PDB entry 8I5X | electron microscopy, 2.90 A resolution | chains A and B of the 3 polymer chains in the assembly

[Chain A]
Protein: Sodium channel protein type 9 subunit alpha
From: Homo sapiens
UniProtKB: Q15858 (SCN9A_HUMAN); residue numbers follow UniProt; this construct covers 1-1988
Sequence (2028 residues; each row starts with the number of its first residue; numbers below 1 keep their minus sign (Trp-39 is residue -39)):
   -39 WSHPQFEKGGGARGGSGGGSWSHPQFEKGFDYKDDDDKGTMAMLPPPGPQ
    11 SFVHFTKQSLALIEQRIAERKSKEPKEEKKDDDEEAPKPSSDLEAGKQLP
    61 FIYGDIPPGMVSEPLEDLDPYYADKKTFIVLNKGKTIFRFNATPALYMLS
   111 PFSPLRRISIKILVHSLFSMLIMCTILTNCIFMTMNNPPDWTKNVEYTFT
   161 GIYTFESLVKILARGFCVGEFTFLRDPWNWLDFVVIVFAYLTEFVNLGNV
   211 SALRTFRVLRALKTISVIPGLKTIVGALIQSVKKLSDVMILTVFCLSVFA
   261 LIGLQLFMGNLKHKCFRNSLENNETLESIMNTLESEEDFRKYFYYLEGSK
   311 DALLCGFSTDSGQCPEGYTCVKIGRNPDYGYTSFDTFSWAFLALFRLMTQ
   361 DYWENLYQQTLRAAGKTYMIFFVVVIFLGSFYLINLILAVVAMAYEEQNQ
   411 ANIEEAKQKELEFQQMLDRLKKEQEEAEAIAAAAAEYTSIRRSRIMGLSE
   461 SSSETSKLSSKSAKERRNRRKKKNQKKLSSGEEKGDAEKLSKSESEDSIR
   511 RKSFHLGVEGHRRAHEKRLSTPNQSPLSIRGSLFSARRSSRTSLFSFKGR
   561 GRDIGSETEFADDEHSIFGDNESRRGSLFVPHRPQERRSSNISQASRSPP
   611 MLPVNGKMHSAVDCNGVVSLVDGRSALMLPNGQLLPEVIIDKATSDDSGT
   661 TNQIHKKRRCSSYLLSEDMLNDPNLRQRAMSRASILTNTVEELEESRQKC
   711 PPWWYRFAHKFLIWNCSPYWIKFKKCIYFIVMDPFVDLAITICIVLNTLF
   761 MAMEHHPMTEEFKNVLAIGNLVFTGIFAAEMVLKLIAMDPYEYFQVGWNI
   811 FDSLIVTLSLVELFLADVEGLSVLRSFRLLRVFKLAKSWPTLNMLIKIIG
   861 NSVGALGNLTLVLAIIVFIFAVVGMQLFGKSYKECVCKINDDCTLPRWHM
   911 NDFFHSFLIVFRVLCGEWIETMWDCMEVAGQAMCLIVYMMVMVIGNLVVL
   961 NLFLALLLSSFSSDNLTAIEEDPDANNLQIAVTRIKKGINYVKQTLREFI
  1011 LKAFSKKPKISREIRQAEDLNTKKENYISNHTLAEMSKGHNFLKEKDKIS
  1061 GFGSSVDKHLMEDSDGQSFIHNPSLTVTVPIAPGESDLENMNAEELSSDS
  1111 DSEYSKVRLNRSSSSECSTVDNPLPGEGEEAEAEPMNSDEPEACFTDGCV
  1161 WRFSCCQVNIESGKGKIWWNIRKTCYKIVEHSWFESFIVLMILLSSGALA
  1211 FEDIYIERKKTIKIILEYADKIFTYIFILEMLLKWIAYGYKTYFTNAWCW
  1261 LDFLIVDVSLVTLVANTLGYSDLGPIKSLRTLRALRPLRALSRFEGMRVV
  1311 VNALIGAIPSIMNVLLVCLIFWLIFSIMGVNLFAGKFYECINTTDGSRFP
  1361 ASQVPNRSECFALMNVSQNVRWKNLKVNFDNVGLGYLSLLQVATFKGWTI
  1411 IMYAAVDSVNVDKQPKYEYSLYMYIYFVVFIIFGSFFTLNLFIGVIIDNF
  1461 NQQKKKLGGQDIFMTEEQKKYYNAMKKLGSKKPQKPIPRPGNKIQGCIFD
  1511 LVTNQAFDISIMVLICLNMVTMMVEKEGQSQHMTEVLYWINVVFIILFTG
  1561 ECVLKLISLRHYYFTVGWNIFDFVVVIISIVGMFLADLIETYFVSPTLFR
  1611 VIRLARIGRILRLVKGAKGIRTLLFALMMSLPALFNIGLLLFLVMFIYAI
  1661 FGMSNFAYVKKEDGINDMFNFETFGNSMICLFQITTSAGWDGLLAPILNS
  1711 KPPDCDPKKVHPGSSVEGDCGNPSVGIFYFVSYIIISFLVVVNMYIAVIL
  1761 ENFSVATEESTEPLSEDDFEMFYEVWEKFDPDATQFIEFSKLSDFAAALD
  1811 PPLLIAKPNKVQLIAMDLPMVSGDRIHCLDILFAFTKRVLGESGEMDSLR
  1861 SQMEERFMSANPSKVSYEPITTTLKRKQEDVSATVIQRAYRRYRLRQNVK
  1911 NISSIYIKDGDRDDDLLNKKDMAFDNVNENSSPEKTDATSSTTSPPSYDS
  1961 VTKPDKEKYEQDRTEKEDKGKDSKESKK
Unresolved in the structure: -39 to 7, 35-46, 207-208, 419-727, 826-830, 1015-1174, 1769-1988
Sequence notes: expression tag (-39 to 0)
Swiss-Prot annotation at these positions:
  - site (Is directly targeted by the spider protoxin-II): Glu822, Asp827
  - modified residue: Ser1490 (Phosphoserine)
  - glycosylation (N-linked (GlcNAc...) asparagine): Asn209, Asn283, Asn1352, Asn1366, Asn1375
  - natural variant: Gln10 (Q10R: In PERYTHM), Ile62 (I62V: Found in a patient with febrile seizures; uncertain significance), Pro149 (P149Q: Found in a patient with febrile seizures; uncertain significance), Phe216 (F216S: In PERYTHM), Ser241 (S241T: In PERYTHM), Asn395 (N395K: In PERYTHM), Asn641 (N641Y: Found in patients with febrile seizures plus; uncertain significance), Cys710 (C710Y: Found in a patient with severe myoclonic epilepsy in infancy; uncertain significance), Ile859 (I859T: In PERYTHM), Leu869 (L869F: In PERYTHM; L869H: In PERYTHM), Arg907 (R907Q: In CIP), Arg1007 (R1007C: In PEXPD), 11 further natural variant entries in UniProt
  - mutagenesis: Glu406 (E406K: Hyperpolarizes the voltage dependence of activation by 10.6 mV and prolonges fast-inactivation duration when coexpressed with SCN1B and SCN2B), Glu764 (E764Q: 5-fold less blocked by the spider huwentoxin-IV), Ile778 (I778A: 5-fold less inhibited by the spider protoxin-II), Glu822 (E822A: No change in inhibition (IC(50)) by the spider protoxin-II, but has a significant impact on channel activation by shifiting the V(50) towart 0 mV when targeted by protoxin-II ...), Leu823 (L823A: 9-fold less inhibited by the spider protoxin-II), Phe824 (F824A: 4-fold less inhibited by the spider protoxin-II; F824C: Less inhibited by the spider protoxin-II), Leu825 (L825A: No change in inhibition by the spider protoxin-II; L825C: 19-fold less blocked by the spider huwentoxin-IV), Ala826 (A826L: 8-fold less inhibited by the spider protoxin-II), Asp827 (D827A: 13-fold less blocked by the spider huwentoxin-IV, 3-fold less inhibited by the spider protoxin-II, and has a significant impact on channel activation by shifiting the V(50) towart 0 mV when ...), Glu829 (E829C: 400-fold less blocked by the spider huwentoxin-IV), Thr1409 to Ile1410 (Important increase in inhibition by saxitoxin and little increase in inhibition by tetrodotoxin), Ser1490 (S1490A: Abolishes stimulation by agents that stimulate PKC activity; S1490D/E: Increases current amplitude), 3 further mutagenesis entries in UniProt
Disulfide bonds: Cys275-Cys324, Cys315-Cys330, Cys897-Cys903, Cys935-Cys944, Cys1350-Cys1370, Cys1715-Cys1730
Glycans and other covalent adducts: N-acetylglucosamine (NAG) linked to Asn283, Asn1352, Asn1366, Asn1375
Ligand contacts:
  - 9Z9 ((3beta,14beta,17beta,25R)-3-[4-methoxy-3-(methoxymethyl)butoxy]spirost-5-en): Leu398, Ala402, Glu406, Gln410, Leu960, Phe963, Leu964, Leu967, Leu968, Ser972, Ile1453, Ile1457, Tyr1755, Ile1759, Phe1763
  - 1-O-octadecyl-sn-glycero-3-phosphocholine (LPE), molecule 1: Ile250, Val253, Phe254, Ser257, Phe347, Ser348, Phe351, Cys1526, Met1529, Met1533, Leu1623, Gly1626, Ala1627, Lys1628, Ile1630
  - 1-O-octadecyl-sn-glycero-3-phosphocholine (LPE), molecule 2: Thr319, Asp320, Lys376, Thr377, Met379, Val383, Phe387, Phe1652, Met1655, Gly1685, Met1688, Phe1692
  - 1-O-octadecyl-sn-glycero-3-phosphocholine (LPE), molecule 3: Lys376, Asp1213, Tyr1215, Arg1218, Thr1683, Phe1684, Gly1685, Asn1686
  - 1-O-octadecyl-sn-glycero-3-phosphocholine (LPE), molecule 4: Phe387, Glu1477, Gln1478, Tyr1481, Leu1641, Pro1642, Leu1644, Phe1645, Gly1648, Leu1651, Met1754
  - 1-O-octadecyl-sn-glycero-3-phosphocholine (LPE), molecule 5: Trp1178, Trp1179, Arg1182, Tyr1250
  - 1-O-octadecyl-sn-glycero-3-phosphocholine (LPE), molecule 6: Lys1187, Ile1188, His1191, Trp1193, Phe1194, Phe1197
  - 1-O-octadecyl-sn-glycero-3-phosphocholine (LPE), molecule 7: Leu1203, Ser1206, Gly1207, Ala1210, Phe1211, Phe1304, Met1307, Leu1649, Phe1652, Phe1656, Phe1684
  - 1-O-octadecyl-sn-glycero-3-phosphocholine (LPE), molecule 8: Asn1256, Ala1257, Trp1258, Leu1261, Leu1292, Leu1295, Leu1298, Leu1301, Val1311, Asn1312, Ile1315
  - 1-O-octadecyl-sn-glycero-3-phosphocholine (LPE), molecule 9: Leu1295, Leu1298, Val1654, Ile1657, Tyr1658, Phe1661, Asn1665, Val1735, Phe1738, Tyr1739, Ile1746
  - 1-O-octadecyl-sn-glycero-3-phosphocholine (LPE), molecule 10: Lys1480, Tyr1481, Ala1484, Met1485, Lys1487, Leu1488, Leu1641
  - 1-O-octadecyl-sn-glycero-3-phosphocholine (LPE), molecule 11: Ser1710, Asn1732, Pro1733, Ser1734, Ile1737, Phe1738, Val1741, Ser1742, Ile1745
  - phosphatidyl serine (P5S; O-[(R)-{[(2R)-2,3-bis(octadecanoyloxy)propyl]oxy}(hydroxy)phosphoryl]-L-serine): Trp1178, Trp1179, Arg1182, Tyr1186, Leu1242, Trp1245, Ile1246, Ala1247, Tyr1248, Gly1249, Tyr1250, Lys1251
  - Vinpocetine (T7F): Trp1332, Leu1400, Ala1403, Thr1404, Phe1405, Gly1444, Thr1448, Leu1449, Thr1696, Ser1697, Ile1744, Ile1745, Phe1748
Reported in the primary citation:
  - binding site for Vinpocetine: Trp1332, Thr1404, Thr1448, Leu1449, Ser1697, Ile1744, Phe1748

[Chain B]
Protein: Sodium channel subunit beta-1
From: Homo sapiens
UniProtKB: Q07699 (SCN1B_HUMAN); numbering as in UniProt (aligned over 1-218)
Sequence (218 residues; each row starts with the number of its first residue):
     1 MGRLLALVVGAALVSSACGGCVEVDSETEAVYGMTFKILCISCKRRSETN
    51 AETFTEWTFRQKGTEEFVKILRYENEVLQLEEDERFEGRVVWNGSRGTKD
   101 LQDLSIFITNVTYNHSGDYECHVYRLLFFENYEHNTSVVKKIHIEVVDKA
   151 NRDMASIVSEIMMYVLIVVLTIWLVAEMIYCYKKIAAATETAAQENASEY
   201 LAITSESKENCTGVQVAE
Unresolved in the structure: 1-19, 193-218
Swiss-Prot annotation at these positions:
  - glycosylation (N-linked (GlcNAc...) asparagine): Asn93, Asn110, Asn114, Asn135
  - natural variant: Asp25 (D25N: Found in a patient with idiopathic childhood epilepsy), Arg85 (R85H: In ATFB13), Glu87 (E87Q: Found in a patient with non-specific cardiac conduction defects), Ile106 (I106T: In DEE52; uncertain significance), Cys121 (C121W: In GEFSP1), Arg125 (R125C: In DEE52; R125L: In GEFSP1), Asp153 (D153N: In ATFB13)
Disulfide bonds: Cys21-Cys43, Cys40-Cys121
Glycans and other covalent adducts: N-acetylglucosamine (NAG) linked to Asn93, Asn110, Asn114, Asn135
Ligand contacts: 1-O-octadecyl-sn-glycero-3-phosphocholine (LPE): Trp173, Leu174, Glu177, Cys181

[Interface between chain A and chain B]
Pairs across the interface (61; chain A residue first):
  Arg277(A) with Asn131(B), hydrogen bond (side chain-backbone); Tyr132(B)
  Asn278(A) with Tyr132(B)
  Ser279(A) with Tyr132(B), hydrogen bond
  Arg300(A) with Glu130(B), salt bridge
  Lys301(A) with Asn131(B)
  Tyr304(A) with Glu48(B), hydrogen bond; Thr49(B); Phe129(B), hydrophobic
  Leu306(A) with Glu48(B)
  Leu313(A) with Arg46(B)
  Gln323(A) with Arg45(B); Arg46(B), hydrogen bond (backbone-side chain)
  Cys324(A) with Arg45(B)
  Pro325(A) with Arg45(B); Arg46(B); Phe129(B), hydrophobic
  Glu326(A) with Lys44(B); Arg45(B), hydrogen bond (side chain-backbone); Phe129(B); His134(B)
  Gly327(A) with Tyr132(B), hydrogen bond (backbone-side chain); His134(B), hydrogen bond (backbone-side chain)
  Tyr328(A) with Phe129(B); Tyr132(B)
  Arg372(A) with Arg46(B)
  Ile1177(A) with Tyr182(B)
  Asn1180(A) with Ile185(B)
  Lys1183(A) with Ile185(B)
  Thr1184(A) with Met178(B); Cys181(B); Tyr182(B); Ile185(B)
  Ile1188(A) with Met178(B), hydrophobic
  Phe1197(A) with Leu170(B), hydrophobic
  Ile1214(A) with Val22(B)
  Tyr1215(A) with Val22(B), hydrophobic
  Glu1217(A) with Val24(B)
  Arg1218(A) with Val22(B); Glu23(B), hydrogen bond (side chain-backbone)
  Thr1221(A) with Ala155(B)
  Ile1224(A) with Ser156(B)
  Ile1225(A) with Ser159(B)
  Tyr1228(A) with Arg152(B); Ser159(B); Met163(B), hydrophobic
  Ile1232(A) with Met163(B), hydrophobic
  Tyr1235(A) with Ile167(B), hydrophobic; Thr171(B), hydrogen bond
  Ile1236(A) with Leu170(B), hydrophobic
  Tyr1668(A) with Gly20(B)
  Asp1677(A) with Arg46(B), salt bridge
  Glu1682(A) with Gly20(B)
  His1721(A) with Gly20(B)
  Pro1722(A) with Gly20(B); Cys21(B), hydrophobic; Val22(B), hydrogen bond (backbone-backbone); Ile41(B), hydrophobic
  Gly1723(A) with Val22(B); Val24(B); Ile41(B)
Other interface residues (no listed pair), chain A (42 interface residues in all): Glu297, Ile1181, Lys1231, Leu1243
Other interface residues (no listed pair), chain B (39 interface residues in all): Asp25, Gln102, Asp103, Arg125, Leu127, Thr136, Glu160, Leu166, Leu174, Ala186, Thr189

[Overview]
42 residues of chain A and 39 residues of chain B are in contact; the contacts include 10 hydrogen bonds and 2
salt bridges. Among the polar pairs are Arg300(A)-Glu130(B), Asp1677(A)-Arg46(B) and Arg277(A)-Asn131(B). The
paper reports a binding site for Vinpocetine at Trp1332(A), Thr1404(A) and Thr1448(A) among others.
Chain A is Sodium channel protein type 9 subunit alpha and chain B is Sodium channel subunit beta-1, both from
Homo sapiens; the structure, Structure of human Nav1.7 in complex with Vinpocetine, was determined by electron
microscopy, deposited together with 8I5B, 8I5G, 8I5Y, 8J4F, 8S9B and 8S9C.
